PDB entry 8ZVG | X-ray diffraction, 1.89 A resolution | chains A and B

[Chain A (and B)]
Molecule: AetD
Source organism: Aetokthonos hydrillicola Thurmond2011
Notes: chain B of this document is another copy of the same molecule, construct and numbering; everything in this record applies to it too
UniProt: A0A861B387 (A0A861B387_9CYAN); residues 1-239 here = UniProt positions 1-239
Amino-acid sequence (250 residues; each row starts with the number of its first residue; numbers below 1 keep their minus sign (Gly-10 is residue -10)):
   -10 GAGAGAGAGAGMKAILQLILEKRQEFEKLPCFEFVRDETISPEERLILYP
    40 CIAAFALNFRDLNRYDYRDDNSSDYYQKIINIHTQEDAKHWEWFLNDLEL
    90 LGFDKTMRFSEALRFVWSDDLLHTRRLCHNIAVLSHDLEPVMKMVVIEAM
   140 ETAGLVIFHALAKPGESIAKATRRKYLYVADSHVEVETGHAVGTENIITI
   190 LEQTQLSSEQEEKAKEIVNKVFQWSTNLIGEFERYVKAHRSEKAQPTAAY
Disordered / not traced: -10 to -2, 179-183, 238-239 (chain B: -10 to -3, 178-184, 239)
Sequence notes: expression tag (-10 to 0)
Bound ions: Ni2+ site 1 near His72 (its only coordinating residue here); Fe2+: His79, His172, Glu176 (together with tyrosine); Ni2+ site 2: His125 (shared with His125(B) of chain B); Ni2+ site 3 near His228 (its only coordinating residue here)
Ligand contacts: tyrosine (TYR): Phe44, Ala45, Phe48, His79, Met139, Glu140, Ala142, Gly143, Ile146, Phe147, Tyr167, His172, Glu176

[How chain A and chain B interact]
Residue-residue contacts - 74 pairs, chain A then chain B:
  Ala42(A) - Phe98(B)  hydrophobic
  Ala43(A) - Trp106(B)
  Leu46(A) - Trp106(B)  hydrophobic
  Asn47(A) - Trp106(B)  hydrogen bond
  Arg49(A) - Trp106(B)  hydrogen bond (side chain-backbone)
  Arg49(A) - Arg114(B)
  Asp50(A) - Trp106(B)
  Asp50(A) - Arg114(B)  salt bridge
  Asp50(A) - Arg115(B)
  Arg53(A) - Asp108(B)  salt bridge
  Tyr54(A) - Leu111(B)  hydrophobic
  Tyr54(A) - Arg115(B)
  Asp55(A) - Arg115(B)  salt bridge
  Asp55(A) - His118(B)  salt bridge
  Trp80(A) - Arg103(B)
  Glu81(A) - Arg103(B)  salt bridge
  Leu84(A) - Leu102(B)  hydrophobic
  Leu84(A) - Arg103(B)
  Leu87(A) - Phe98(B)  hydrophobic
  Phe92(A) - Phe98(B)
  Asp93(A) - Arg97(B)
  Asp93(A) - Phe98(B)  hydrogen bond (side chain-backbone)
  Asp93(A) - Ser99(B)  hydrogen bond
  Lys94(A) - Met96(B)
  Lys94(A) - Arg97(B)
  Lys94(A) - Phe98(B)  hydrogen bond (backbone-backbone)
  Thr95(A) - Met96(B)
  Thr95(A) - Arg97(B)
  Met96(A) - Lys94(B)
  Met96(A) - Thr95(B)
  Met96(A) - Met96(B)  hydrogen bond (backbone-backbone)
  Met96(A) - Phe98(B)  hydrophobic
  Arg97(A) - Asp93(B)
  Arg97(A) - Lys94(B)
  Phe98(A) - Ala42(B)  hydrophobic
  Phe98(A) - Leu87(B)  hydrophobic
  Phe98(A) - Phe92(B)
  Phe98(A) - Asp93(B)  hydrogen bond (backbone-side chain)
  Phe98(A) - Lys94(B)  hydrogen bond (backbone-backbone)
  Phe98(A) - Met96(B)  hydrophobic
  Phe98(A) - Phe104(B)  hydrophobic
  Ser99(A) - Leu84(B)
  Ser99(A) - Asp93(B)  hydrogen bond
  Ala101(A) - Phe98(B)  hydrophobic
  Ala101(A) - Ala101(B)  hydrophobic
  Leu102(A) - Ala42(B)  hydrophobic
  Leu102(A) - Val105(B)  hydrophobic
  Arg103(A) - Trp80(B)
  Arg103(A) - Glu81(B)  salt bridge
  Arg103(A) - Leu84(B)
  Phe104(A) - Phe98(B)  hydrophobic
  Val105(A) - Leu102(B)  hydrophobic
  Val105(A) - Trp106(B)  hydrophobic
  Trp106(A) - Leu46(B)  hydrophobic
  Trp106(A) - Asn47(B)  hydrogen bond
  Trp106(A) - Arg49(B)  hydrogen bond (backbone-side chain)
  Trp106(A) - Asp50(B)
  Trp106(A) - Val105(B)  hydrophobic
  Asp108(A) - Arg49(B)  salt bridge
  Asp108(A) - Arg53(B)  salt bridge
  Leu111(A) - Tyr54(B)  hydrophobic
  Arg114(A) - Arg49(B)
  Arg114(A) - Asp50(B)  salt bridge
  Arg115(A) - Asp50(B)
  Arg115(A) - Leu51(B)
  Arg115(A) - Tyr54(B)
  Arg115(A) - Asp55(B)  salt bridge
  His118(A) - Asp55(B)  salt bridge
  His118(A) - His118(B)
  His118(A) - Ala121(B)
  Ala121(A) - His118(B)
  Val122(A) - His125(B)
  His125(A) - His125(B)  hydrogen bond
  His125(A) - Asp126(B)
Also at the interface, not in a pair above, chain A (38 interface residues in all): Pro39, Leu51, Phe83
Also at the interface, not in a pair above, chain B (38 interface residues in all): Pro39, Phe83, Val122

[In short]
The chain A/chain B interface involves 38 residues from each chain, with 12 hydrogen bonds and 11 salt
bridges. Polar contacts include Asp50(A)-Arg114(B), Arg53(A)-Asp108(B) and Asp55(A)-Arg115(B). Chain A binds
tyrosine. The Fe2+ site is built by His79(A), His172(A) and Glu176(A).
Chain A and chain B are both AetD (Aetokthonos hydrillicola Thurmond2011); the structure, Crystal structure of
AetD in complex with L-tyrosine, was determined by X-ray diffraction together with 8ZVH from the same study.
